Entry 4PAX (X-ray diffraction, 2.80 A resolution); this record covers chain A.

[Chain A]
Molecule: Poly(adp-ribose) polymerase
From: Gallus gallus
Notes: EC 2.4.2.30; fragment: catalytic fragment
Reference sequence: P26446 (PARP1_CHICK); aligned to UniProt positions 648-1008 over residues 654-1014 (the alignment contains insertions or deletions, so no single offset holds)
Amino-acid sequence (361 residues; each row starts with the number of its first residue):
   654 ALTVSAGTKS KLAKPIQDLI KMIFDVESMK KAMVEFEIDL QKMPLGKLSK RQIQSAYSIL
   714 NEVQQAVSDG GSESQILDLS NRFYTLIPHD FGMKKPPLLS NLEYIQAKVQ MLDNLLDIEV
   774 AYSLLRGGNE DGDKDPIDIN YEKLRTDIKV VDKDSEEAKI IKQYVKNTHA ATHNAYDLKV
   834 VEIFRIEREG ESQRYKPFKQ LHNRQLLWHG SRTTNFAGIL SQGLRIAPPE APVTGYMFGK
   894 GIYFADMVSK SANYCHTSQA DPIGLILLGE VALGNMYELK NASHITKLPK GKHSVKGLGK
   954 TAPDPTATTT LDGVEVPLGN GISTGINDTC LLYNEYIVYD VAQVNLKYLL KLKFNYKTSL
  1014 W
Disordered / not traced: 654-661, 1012-1014
Construct notes: conflict Ala-654 (Lys651 in P26446)
Ligand contacts: 8-hydroxy-2-methyl-3-hydro-quinazolin-4-one (NU1): Trp-861, His-862, Gly-863, Tyr-896, Phe-897, Ala-898, Lys-903, Ser-904, Tyr-907, Glu-988

[Overview]
Chain A binds 8-hydroxy-2-methyl-3-hydro-quinazolin-4-one.
Chain A is Poly(adp-ribose) polymerase (Gallus gallus); the structure, The catalytic fragment of
poly(adp-ribose) polymerase complexed with 8-hydroxy-2-methyl-3-hydro-quinazolin-4-one, was determined by
X-ray diffraction together with 2PAW, 2PAX and 3PAX from the same study.
